Entry 8WH5 (electron microscopy, 3.58 A resolution); this record covers chains G and J of the 11 polymer chains in the assembly.

[Chain G]
Protein: Histone H2A.6
Organism: Arabidopsis thaliana
UniProt: Q9LD28 (H2A6_ARATH); residues 0-129 here correspond to UniProt positions 1-130 (UniProt number = residue number + 1)
Amino-acid sequence (130 residues; numbered 0 to 129; the number before each row is that of its first residue; numbering starts at 0):
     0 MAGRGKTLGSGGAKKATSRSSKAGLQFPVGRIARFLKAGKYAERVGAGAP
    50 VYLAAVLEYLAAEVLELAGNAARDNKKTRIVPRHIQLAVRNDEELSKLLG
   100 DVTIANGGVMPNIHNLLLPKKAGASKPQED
Not modelled in the structure: 0-17, 117-129

[Chain J]
Molecule: antisense strand (167-nt DNA)
Sequence (167 nucleotides; numbered -19 to 147; the number before each row is that of its first residue; numbers below 1 keep their minus sign (DT-19 is residue -19)):
   -19 TCAGCGACACCGGCACTGGAATCGGATGTATATATCTGACACGTGCCTGG
    31 AGACTAGGGAGTAATCCCCTTGGGCGGTTAAACGCGGGGGACAGCGCGTA
    81 CGTGCGTTTAAGCGGTGCTAGAGCTGTCTACGACCAATTGAGCGGCCTCG
   131 GCACCGGGATTCTCGAT
Not modelled in the structure: -19 to 13, 147

[Interface between chain G and chain J]
Residue-residue contacts - 13 pairs, chain G then chain J:
  Arg30(G) - DG122(J)  sugar contact
  Arg30(G) - DC123(J)  salt bridge to the phosphate
  Lys36(G) - DA113(J)  salt bridge to the phosphate
  Arg43(G) - DG112(J)  sugar contact
  Arg43(G) - DA113(J)  phosphate contact
  Val44(G) - DG112(J)  sugar contact
  Val44(G) - DA113(J)  hydrogen bond to the phosphate
  Gly45(G) - DG112(J)  phosphate contact
  Ala46(G) - DG112(J)  hydrogen bond to the phosphate
  Lys76(G) - DC132(J)  phosphate contact
  Lys76(G) - DA133(J)  salt bridge to the phosphate
  Thr77(G) - DC132(J)  hydrogen bond to the phosphate
  Arg78(G) - DC132(J)  sugar contact
Other interface residues (no listed pair), chain G (10 interface residues in all): Glu42
Other interface residues (no listed pair), chain J (7 interface residues in all): DG131

[Summary]
10 residues of chain G and 7 residues of chain J are in contact; the contacts include 3 hydrogen bonds and 3
salt bridges. Among the polar pairs are Val44(G)-DA113(J), Ala46(G)-DG112(J) and Thr77(G)-DC132(J).
Here chain G is Histone H2A.6 (Arabidopsis thaliana) and chain J is antisense strand (167-nt DNA). Entry 8WH5
(Structure of DDM1-nucleosome complex in the apo state) was determined by electron microscopy, deposited
together with 8WH8, 8WH9, 8WHA and 8WHB.
